1SYO - chains A and B; structure by X-ray diffraction, 2.20 A resolution.

== Chain A ==
Name: cation-independent mannose 6-phosphate receptor
Organism: Bos taurus
Notes: fragment: N-terminal 3 domains
UniProtKB: P08169 (MPRI_BOVIN); residues 1-432 here correspond to UniProt positions 45-476 (UniProt number = residue number + 44)
Chain sequence (432 residues; row label = number of the first residue in the row):
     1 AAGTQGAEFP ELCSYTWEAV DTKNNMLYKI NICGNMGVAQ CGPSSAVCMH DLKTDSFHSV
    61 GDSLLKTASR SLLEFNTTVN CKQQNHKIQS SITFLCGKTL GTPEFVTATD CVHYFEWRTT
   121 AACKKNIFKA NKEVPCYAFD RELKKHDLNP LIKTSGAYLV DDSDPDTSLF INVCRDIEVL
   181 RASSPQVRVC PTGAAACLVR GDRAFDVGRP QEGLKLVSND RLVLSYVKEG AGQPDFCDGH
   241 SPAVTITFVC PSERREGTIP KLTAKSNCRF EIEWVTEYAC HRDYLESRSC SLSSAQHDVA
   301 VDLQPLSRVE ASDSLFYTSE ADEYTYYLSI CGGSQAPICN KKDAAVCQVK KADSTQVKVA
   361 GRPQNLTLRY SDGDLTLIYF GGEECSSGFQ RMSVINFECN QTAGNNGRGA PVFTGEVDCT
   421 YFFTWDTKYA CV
Unresolved in the structure: 1-6, 309-312
Cystine bridges: Cys-13/Cys-33, Cys-41/Cys-48, Cys-81/Cys-111, Cys-96/Cys-123, Cys-136/Cys-174, Cys-190/Cys-197, Cys-237/Cys-268, Cys-250/Cys-280, Cys-290/Cys-331, Cys-339/Cys-347, Cys-385/Cys-419, Cys-399/Cys-431
Covalent attachments: N-acetylglucosamine (NAG) linked to Asn-365
Modified positions: Asn-76 (glycosylation site)
Small-molecule neighbours: 6-O-phosphono-alpha-D-mannopyranose (M6P): Tyr-324, Gln-348, Gln-356, Lys-358, Cys-385, Ser-386, Arg-391, Glu-416, Cys-419, Tyr-421

== Chain B ==
Name: cation-independent mannose 6-phosphate receptor
Organism: Bos taurus
Notes: fragment: N-terminal 3 domains
UniProtKB: P08169 (MPRI_BOVIN); residues 1001-1432 here correspond to UniProt positions 45-476 (UniProt number = residue number - 956)
Chain sequence (432 residues; row label = number of the first residue in the row):
  1001 AAGTQGAEFP ELCSYTWEAV DTKNNMLYKI NICGNMGVAQ CGPSSAVCMH DLKTDSFHSV
  1061 GDSLLKTASR SLLEFNTTVN CKQQNHKIQS SITFLCGKTL GTPEFVTATD CVHYFEWRTT
  1121 AACKKNIFKA NKEVPCYAFD RELKKHDLNP LIKTSGAYLV DDSDPDTSLF INVCRDIEVL
  1181 RASSPQVRVC PTGAAACLVR GDRAFDVGRP QEGLKLVSND RLVLSYVKEG AGQPDFCDGH
  1241 SPAVTITFVC PSERREGTIP KLTAKSNCRF EIEWVTEYAC HRDYLESRSC SLSSAQHDVA
  1301 VDLQPLSRVE ASDSLFYTSE ADEYTYYLSI CGGSQAPICN KKDAAVCQVK KADSTQVKVA
  1361 GRPQNLTLRY SDGDLTLIYF GGEECSSGFQ RMSVINFECN QTAGNNGRGA PVFTGEVDCT
  1421 YFFTWDTKYA CV
Unresolved in the structure: 1001-1006, 1081-1087, 1229-1235, 1310-1313
Cystine bridges: Cys-1013/Cys-1033, Cys-1041/Cys-1048, Cys-1096/Cys-1123, Cys-1136/Cys-1174, Cys-1190/Cys-1197, Cys-1237/Cys-1268, Cys-1250/Cys-1280, Cys-1290/Cys-1331, Cys-1339/Cys-1347, Cys-1385/Cys-1419, Cys-1399/Cys-1431
Modified positions: Asn-1076 (glycosylation site); Asn-1365 (glycosylation site)
Small-molecule neighbours:
  - 6-O-phosphono-alpha-D-mannopyranose (M6P): Tyr-1324, Gln-1348, Gln-1356, Lys-1358, Cys-1385, Ser-1386, Arg-1391, Glu-1416, Cys-1419, Tyr-1421
  - N-acetylglucosamine (NAG; 2-acetamido-2-deoxy-beta-D-glucopyranose), molecule 1: Lys-1066, Thr-1067, Asn-1076, Gln-1089
  - N-acetylglucosamine (NAG), molecule 2: Glu-1116, Arg-1288, Gln-1364, Asn-1365, Phe-1380

== How chain A and chain B interact ==
Residue-residue contacts - 4 pairs, chain A then chain B:
  Gln-356(A) / Lys-1358(B)  hydrogen bond
  Lys-358(A) / Asp-1353(B)  salt bridge
  Lys-358(A) / Gln-1356(B)  hydrogen bond
  Glu-383(A) / Asp-1353(B)
Also at the interface, not in a pair above, chain A (6 interface residues in all): Ala-352, Asp-353, Thr-355
Also at the interface, not in a pair above, chain B (6 interface residues in all): Lys-1124, Glu-1383, Ser-1386

== Overview ==
The chain A/chain B interface involves 6 residues from each chain; the contacts include 2 hydrogen bonds and 1
salt bridge. Among the polar pairs are Lys-358(A)/Asp-1353(B), Gln-356(A)/Lys-1358(B) and
Lys-358(A)/Gln-1356(B). Ligands of chain A: 6-O-phosphono-alpha-D-mannopyranose. Chain B binds
N-acetylglucosamine and 6-O-phosphono-alpha-D-mannopyranose.
Chain A and chain B are both cation-independent mannose 6-phosphate receptor (Bos taurus); the structure,
N-terminal 3 domains of CI-MPR bound to mannose 6-phosphate, was determined by X-ray diffraction together with
1SZ0 from the same study.
